Entry 8EHW (electron microscopy, 3.80 A resolution); this record covers chain A.

# Chain A
Molecule: CSC1-like protein 1
Source organism: Homo sapiens
UniProt: O94886 (CSCL1_HUMAN); numbering as in UniProt (aligned over 1-807)
Amino-acid sequence (815 residues; numbered 1 to 815; the number before each row is that of its first residue):
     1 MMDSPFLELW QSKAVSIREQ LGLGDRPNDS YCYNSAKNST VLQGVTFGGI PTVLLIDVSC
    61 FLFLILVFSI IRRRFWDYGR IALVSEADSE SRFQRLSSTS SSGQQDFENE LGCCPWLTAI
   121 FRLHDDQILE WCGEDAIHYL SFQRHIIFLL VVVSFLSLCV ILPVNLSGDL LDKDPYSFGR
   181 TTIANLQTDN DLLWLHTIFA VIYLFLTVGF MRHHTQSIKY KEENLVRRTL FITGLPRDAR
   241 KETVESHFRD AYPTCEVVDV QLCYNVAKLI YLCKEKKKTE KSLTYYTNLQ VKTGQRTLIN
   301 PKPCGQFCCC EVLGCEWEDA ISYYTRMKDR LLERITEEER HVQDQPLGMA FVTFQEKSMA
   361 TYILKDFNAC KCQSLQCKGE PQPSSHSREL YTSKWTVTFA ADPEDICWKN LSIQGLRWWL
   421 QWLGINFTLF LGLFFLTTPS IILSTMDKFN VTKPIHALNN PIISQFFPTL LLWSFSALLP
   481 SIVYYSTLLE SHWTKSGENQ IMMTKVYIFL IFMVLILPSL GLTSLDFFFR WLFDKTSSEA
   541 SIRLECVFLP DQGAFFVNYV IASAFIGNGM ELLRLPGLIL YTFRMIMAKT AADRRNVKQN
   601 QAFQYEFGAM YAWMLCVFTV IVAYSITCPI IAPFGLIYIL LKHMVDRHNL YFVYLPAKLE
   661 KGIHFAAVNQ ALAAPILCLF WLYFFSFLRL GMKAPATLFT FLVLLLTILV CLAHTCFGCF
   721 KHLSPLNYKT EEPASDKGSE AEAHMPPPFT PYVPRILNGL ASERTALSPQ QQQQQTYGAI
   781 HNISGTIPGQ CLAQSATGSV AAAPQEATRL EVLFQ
Disordered / not traced: 1-29, 76-114, 369-380, 711-815
Sequence notes: expression tag (808-815)
Disulfides: Cys32-Cys546, Cys308-Cys315
What the authors report for this chain:
  - post-translational modification sites: Asn38, Asn450
  - specificity-determining residues: Asp551, Glu571 (proposed by the authors, not directly observed)

# Summary
From the paper: specificity determinants Asp551 and Glu571; modification sites Asn38 and Asn450.
Chain A is CSC1-like protein 1 (Homo sapiens); the structure, cryo-EM structure of TMEM63A in nanodisc, was
determined by electron microscopy (same publication as 8EHX).
